PDB entry 5ON3 | X-ray diffraction, 3.10 A resolution | chains A and B

[Chain A]
Molecule: Leucine--tRNA ligase
From: Escherichia coli K-12
Notes: EC 6.1.1.4
Reference sequence: P07813 (SYL_ECOLI); residues 1-860 here = UniProt positions 1-860
Sequence (880 residues; each row starts with the number of its first residue; numbers below 1 keep their minus sign (Met-19 is residue -19)):
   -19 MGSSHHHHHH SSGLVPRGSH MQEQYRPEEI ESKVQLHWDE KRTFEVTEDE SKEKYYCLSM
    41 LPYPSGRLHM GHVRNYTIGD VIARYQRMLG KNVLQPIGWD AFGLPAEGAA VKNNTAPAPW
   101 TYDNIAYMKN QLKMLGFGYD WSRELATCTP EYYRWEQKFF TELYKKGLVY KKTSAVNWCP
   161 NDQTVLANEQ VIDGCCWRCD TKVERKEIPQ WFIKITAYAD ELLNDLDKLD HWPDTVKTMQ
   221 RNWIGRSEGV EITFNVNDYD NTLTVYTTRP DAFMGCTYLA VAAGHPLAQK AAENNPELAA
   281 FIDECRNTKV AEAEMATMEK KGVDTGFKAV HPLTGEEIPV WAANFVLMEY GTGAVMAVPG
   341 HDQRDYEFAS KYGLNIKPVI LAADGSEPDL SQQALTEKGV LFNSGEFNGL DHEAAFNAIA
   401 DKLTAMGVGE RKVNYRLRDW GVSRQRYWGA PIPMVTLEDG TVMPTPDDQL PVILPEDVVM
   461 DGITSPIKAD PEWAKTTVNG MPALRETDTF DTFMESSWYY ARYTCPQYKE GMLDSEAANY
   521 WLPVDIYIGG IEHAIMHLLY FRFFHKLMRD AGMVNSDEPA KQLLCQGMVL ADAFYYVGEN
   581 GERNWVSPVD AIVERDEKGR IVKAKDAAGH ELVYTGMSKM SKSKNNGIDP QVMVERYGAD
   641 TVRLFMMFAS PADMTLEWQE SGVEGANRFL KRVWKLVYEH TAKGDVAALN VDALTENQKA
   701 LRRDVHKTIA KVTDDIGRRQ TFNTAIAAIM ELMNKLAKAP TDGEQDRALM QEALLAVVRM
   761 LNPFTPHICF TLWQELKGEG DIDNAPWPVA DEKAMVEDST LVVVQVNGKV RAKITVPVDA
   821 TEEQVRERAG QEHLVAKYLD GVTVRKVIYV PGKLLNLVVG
Unresolved in the structure: -19 to 0
Sequence notes: initiating methionine (-19); expression tag (-18 to 0); engineered mutation Ala252 (Thr in P07813)
Curated features (UniProtKB/Swiss-Prot):
  - motif: Pro42 to His52 ('HIGH' region), Lys619 to Ser623 ('KMSKS' region)
  - binding site (ATP): Lys622
Ion coordination: Zn2+: Cys159, Cys176, Cys179
Residues lining bound ligands:
  - 9YN ((2S)-N-[(2R,3R,4S,5R)-2-(6-aminopurin-9-yl)-5-(hydroxymethyl)-4-oxidanyl-oxolan-3-yl]-2-azanyl-4-methyl-pentanamide): Ser227, Tyr246, Thr247, Thr248, Arg249, Ala252, Phe325, Val326, Leu327, Tyr330, Gly331, Val335, Met336, Ala337, Val338, His341, Asp342, Asp345
  - 5'-O-(L-leucylsulfamoyl)adenosine (LSS): Met40, Leu41, Pro42, Tyr43, His49, Gly51, His52, Asn55, Tyr56, Asp80, Ser496, Tyr499, Tyr527, Gly529, Gly530, Glu532, His533, His537, Gln566, Gly567, Met568, Val569, Lys619, Met620

[Chain B]
Molecule: tRNA(leu)
Sequence (87 nucleotides; each row starts with the number of its first residue; a row labelled like 47A-47J holds insertion residues (47A, then the next letters in order)):
     1 GCCCGGAUGG UGGAAUCGGU
   20A A
    21 GACACAAGGG AUUUAAAAUC CCUCGGC
47A-47J GUUCGCGCUG
    48 UGCGGGUUCA AGUCCCGCUC CGGGUACCA
Unresolved in the structure: 33-38, 47B-47C

[How chain A and chain B interact]
Pairs across the interface - 116 pairs, chain A then chain B:
  Tyr43(A) - A76(B)  sugar contact
  Asp80(A) - A76(B)  phosphate contact
  Gly83(A) - A76(B)  phosphate contact
  Leu84(A) - C75(B)  phosphate contact
  Leu84(A) - A76(B)  hydrogen bond to the phosphate
  Val156(A) - C74(B)  base contact
  Val165(A) - C74(B)  base contact
  Leu166(A) - C74(B)  base contact
  Ala167(A) - C74(B)  sugar contact
  Ala167(A) - C75(B)  sugar contact
  Asn168(A) - A73(B)  phosphate contact
  Asn168(A) - C74(B)  hydrogen bond to the sugar
  Asn168(A) - C75(B)  phosphate contact
  Glu169(A) - C75(B)  hydrogen bond to the phosphate
  Gln190(A) - C74(B)  hydrogen bond to the base
  Thr215(A) - C4(B)  sugar contact
  Thr215(A) - G5(B)  sugar contact
  Thr218(A) - C4(B)  sugar contact
  Met219(A) - C4(B)  sugar contact
  Met219(A) - G70(B)  base contact
  Asn222(A) - C3(B)  hydrogen bond to the phosphate
  Asn222(A) - C4(B)  phosphate contact
  Trp223(A) - U72(B)  sugar contact
  Trp223(A) - A73(B)  base contact
  Ala291(A) - A73(B)  phosphate contact
  Glu292(A) - G1(B)  base contact
  Glu292(A) - U72(B)  hydrogen bond to the sugar
  Glu292(A) - A73(B)  hydrogen bond to the phosphate
  Ala293(A) - G1(B)  base contact
  Ala293(A) - U72(B)  base contact
  Ala296(A) - G1(B)  base contact
  Thr297(A) - G1(B)  base contact
  Arg416(A) - A73(B)  hydrogen bond to the base
  Leu417(A) - A73(B)  base contact
  Arg418(A) - A73(B)  hydrogen bond to the base
  Ser423(A) - C74(B)  hydrogen bond to the base
  Arg424(A) - C74(B)  salt bridge to the phosphate
  Gln425(A) - C74(B)  hydrogen bond to the base
  Arg426(A) - C74(B)  hydrogen bond to the base
  Asp491(A) - C74(B)  phosphate contact
  Thr492(A) - A76(B)  hydrogen bond to the phosphate
  Phe493(A) - A76(B)  base contact
  Glu532(A) - G70(B)  sugar contact
  Glu532(A) - G71(B)  sugar contact
  Glu532(A) - A76(B)  base contact
  His533(A) - A76(B)  base contact
  Ile535(A) - G71(B)  sugar contact
  Met536(A) - U72(B)  phosphate contact
  Met568(A) - G70(B)  sugar contact
  Leu570(A) - G69(B)  phosphate contact
  Met617(A) - G69(B)  hydrogen bond to the phosphate
  Ser618(A) - G70(B)  phosphate contact
  Lys619(A) - G70(B)  hydrogen bond to the phosphate
  Lys619(A) - G71(B)  salt bridge to the phosphate
  Lys619(A) - C75(B)  hydrogen bond to the base
  Lys619(A) - A76(B)  base contact
  Phe648(A) - G12(B)  base contact
  Phe648(A) - C23(B)  base contact
  Phe648(A) - A24(B)  sugar contact
  Ala649(A) - G12(B)  hydrogen bond to the sugar
  Ala649(A) - G13(B)  phosphate contact
  Ser650(A) - G13(B)  phosphate contact
  Pro651(A) - G13(B)  phosphate contact
  Pro651(A) - A14(B)  phosphate contact
  Met654(A) - G6(B)  phosphate contact
  Met654(A) - A7(B)  phosphate contact
  Met654(A) - G13(B)  phosphate contact
  Thr655(A) - G13(B)  phosphate contact
  Gln659(A) - U11(B)  hydrogen bond to the sugar
  Gln659(A) - G12(B)  sugar contact
  Ser661(A) - C25(B)  sugar contact
  Gly662(A) - C25(B)  hydrogen bond to the sugar
  Glu664(A) - A26(B)  phosphate contact
  Gly665(A) - A24(B)  phosphate contact
  Gly665(A) - C25(B)  sugar contact
  Arg668(A) - C25(B)  salt bridge to the phosphate
  Arg668(A) - A26(B)  salt bridge to the phosphate
  Lys675(A) - U39(B)  hydrogen bond to the phosphate
  Lys675(A) - C40(B)  salt bridge to the phosphate
  Lys711(A) - U16(B)  hydrogen bond to the base
  Asp714(A) - U16(B)  base contact
  Arg718(A) - U16(B)  hydrogen bond to the base
  Arg719(A) - A15(B)  salt bridge to the phosphate
  Arg719(A) - U16(B)  base contact
  Asn723(A) - G13(B)  hydrogen bond to the phosphate
  Asn723(A) - A14(B)  hydrogen bond to the phosphate
  Thr724(A) - A14(B)  phosphate contact
  Thr724(A) - A15(B)  phosphate contact
  Ala727(A) - A22(B)  base contact
  Ala727(A) - C23(B)  sugar contact
  Met730(A) - C23(B)  hydrogen bond to the sugar
  Met730(A) - A24(B)  phosphate contact
  Glu731(A) - A22(B)  hydrogen bond to the sugar
  Glu731(A) - C23(B)  sugar contact
  Asn734(A) - A24(B)  hydrogen bond to the phosphate
  Leu801(A) - U20(B)  base contact
  Val803(A) - U20(B)  sugar contact
  Gln805(A) - G19(B)  base contact
  Gln805(A) - A20A(B)  phosphate contact
  Lys809(A) - U47I(B)  salt bridge to the phosphate
  Val810(A) - U20(B)  phosphate contact
  Val810(A) - A20A(B)  phosphate contact
  Arg811(A) - C47H(B)  salt bridge to the phosphate
  Lys813(A) - U20(B)  hydrogen bond to the base
  Leu834(A) - G47G(B)  phosphate contact
  Lys837(A) - C47F(B)  phosphate contact
  Lys837(A) - G47G(B)  salt bridge to the phosphate
  Tyr838(A) - G47G(B)  hydrogen bond to the phosphate
  Tyr838(A) - C47H(B)  phosphate contact
  Lys846(A) - C56(B)  salt bridge to the phosphate
  Ile848(A) - G19(B)  base contact
  Ile848(A) - C56(B)  base contact
  Val850(A) - G19(B)  base contact
  Leu854(A) - G19(B)  base contact
  Asn856(A) - C56(B)  hydrogen bond to the base
  Val858(A) - C56(B)  sugar contact
Interface residues without a listed pair, chain A (93 interface residues in all): Phe82, Pro85, Asn157, Arg344, Gly421, Ile531, Tyr540, Gly616, Leu656, Arg672, Asp715, Gly808, His833, Lys853
Interface residues without a listed pair, chain B (37 interface residues in all): C2, A57

[In short]
93 residues of chain A and 37 residues of chain B are in contact, with 30 hydrogen bonds and 10 salt bridges.
Polar pairs include Gln190(A)-C74(B), Arg416(A)-A73(B) and Arg418(A)-A73(B). Chain A binds
5'-O-(L-leucylsulfamoyl)adenosine and compound 9YN. From UniProt: ATP-binding residue Lys622(A) on chain A.
Here chain A is Leucine--tRNA ligase (Escherichia coli K-12) and chain B is tRNA(leu). Entry 5ON3 (Quaternary
complex of mutant T252A of E. coli leucyl-tRNA synthetase with tRNA(leu), leucyl-adenylate analogue, and
post-transfer ...) was determined by X-ray diffraction together with 5OMW, 5ON2 and 5ONH from the same study.
